7L8X - chains A and E of the 8 polymer chains in the assembly; structure by electron microscopy, 3.00 A resolution.

== Chain A ==
Name: BG505 SOSIP.v5.2 N241/N289 - gp120
Source organism: Human immunodeficiency virus 1
Amino-acid sequence (503 residues; each row starts with the number of its first residue; note: 13 numbers in that range are skipped by the numbering (no residue carries them; nothing is unmodelled there); a row labelled like 185A-185J holds insertion residues (185A, then the next letters in order); numbers below 1 keep their minus sign (Met-1 is residue -1)):
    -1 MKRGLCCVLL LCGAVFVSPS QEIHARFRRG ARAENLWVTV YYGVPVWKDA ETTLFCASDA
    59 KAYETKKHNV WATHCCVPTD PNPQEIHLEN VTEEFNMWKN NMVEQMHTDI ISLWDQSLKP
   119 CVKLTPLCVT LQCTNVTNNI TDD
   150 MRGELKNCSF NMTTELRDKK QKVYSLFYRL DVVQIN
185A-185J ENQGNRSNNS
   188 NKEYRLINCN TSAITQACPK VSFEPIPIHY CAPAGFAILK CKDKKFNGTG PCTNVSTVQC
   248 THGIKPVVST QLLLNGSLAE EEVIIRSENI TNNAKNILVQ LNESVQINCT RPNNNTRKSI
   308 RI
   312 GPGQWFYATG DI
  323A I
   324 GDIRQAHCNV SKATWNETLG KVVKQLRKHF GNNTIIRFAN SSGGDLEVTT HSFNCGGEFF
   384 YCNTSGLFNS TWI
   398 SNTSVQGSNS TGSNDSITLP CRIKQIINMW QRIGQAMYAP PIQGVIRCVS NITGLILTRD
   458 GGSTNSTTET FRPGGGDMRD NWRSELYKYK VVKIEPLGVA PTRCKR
Not modelled in the structure: -1 to 32, 185A-185J, 398-412
Disulfides: Cys54-Cys73, Cys119-Cys205, Cys126-Cys196, Cys131-Cys157, Cys218-Cys247, Cys228-Cys239, Cys296-Cys331, Cys378-Cys445, Cys385-Cys418
Glycans and other covalent adducts: N-acetylglucosamine (NAG) linked to Asn88, Asn133, Asn156, Asn160, Asn197, Asn234, Asn241, Asn262, Asn276, Asn289, Asn295, Asn301, Asn332, Asn339, Asn355, Asn363, Asn386, Asn392, Asn448

== Chain E ==
Name: BG505 SOSIP.v5.2 N241/N289 - gp120
Source organism: Human immunodeficiency virus 1
Amino-acid sequence (503 residues; numbered -1 to 503 plus 12 insertion-coded residues; 14 numbers in that range are skipped by the numbering (no residue carries them; nothing is unmodelled there); the number before each row is that of its first residue; a row labelled like 185A-185K holds insertion residues (185A, then the next letters in order); numbers below 1 keep their minus sign (Met-1 is residue -1)):
    -1 MKRGLCCVLL LCGAVFVSPS QEIHARFRRG ARAENLWVTV YYGVPVWKDA ETTLFCASDA
    59 KAYETKKHNV WATHCCVPTD PNPQEIHLEN VTEEFNMWKN NMVEQMHTDI ISLWDQSLKP
   119 CVKLTPLCVT LQCTNVTNNI TDD
   150 MRGELKNCSF NMTTELRDKK QKVYSLFYRL DVVQIN
185A-185K ENQGNRSNNSN
   189 KEYRLINCNT SAITQACPKV SFEPIPIHYC APAGFAILKC KDKKFNGTGP CTNVSTVQCT
   249 HGIKPVVSTQ LLLNGSLAEE EVIIRSENIT NNAKNILVQL NESVQINCTR PNNNTRKSIR
   309 I
   312 GPGQWFYATG DI
  323A I
   324 GDIRQAHCNV SKATWNETLG KVVKQLRKHF GNNTIIRFAN SSGGDLEVTT HSFNCGGEFF
   384 YCNTSGLFNS TWI
   398 SNTSVQGSNS TGSNDSITLP CRIKQIINMW QRIGQAMYAP PIQGVIRCVS NITGLILTRD
   458 GGSTNSTTET FRPGGGDMRD NWRSELYKYK VVKIEPLGVA PTRCKR
Not modelled in the structure: -1 to 32, 61-65, 163-169, 185A-185K, 398-412, 458-461
Disulfides: Cys54-Cys73, Cys119-Cys205, Cys126-Cys196, Cys131-Cys157, Cys218-Cys247, Cys228-Cys239, Cys296-Cys331, Cys378-Cys445, Cys385-Cys418
Glycans and other covalent adducts: N-acetylglucosamine (NAG) linked to Asn88, Asn133, Asn156, Asn160, Asn197, Asn234, Asn241, Asn262, Asn276, Asn289, Asn295, Asn301, Asn332, Asn339, Asn355, Asn363, Asn386, Asn392, Asn448

== Chain A / chain E interface ==
Residue-residue contacts (10):
  Leu165(A) with Cys126(E); Val127(E); Arg192(E)
  Arg166(A) with Thr123(E); Pro124(E)
  Arg308(A) with Asn197(E), hydrogen bond (side chain-backbone); Thr198(E)
  Pro313(A) with Thr198(E); Ser199(E); Ala200(E)
Other interface residues (no listed pair), chain A (5 interface residues in all): Glu164
Other interface residues (no listed pair), chain E (11 interface residues in all): Thr128, Cys196

== Summary ==
The interface between chain A and chain E involves 5 residues on one side and 11 on the other, with 1 hydrogen
bond. Its one hydrogen-bonded contact is Arg308(A)-Asn197(E). Covalently linked N-acetylglucosamine: at
Asn88(A), Asn133(A), Asn156(A), Asn160(A), Asn197(A) and Asn234(A) and 13 more.
Both chains are BG505 SOSIP.v5.2 N241/N289 - gp120 (Human immunodeficiency virus 1). Entry 7L8X (BG505
SOSIP.v5.2 N241/N289 in complex with the polyclonal Fab pAbC-4 from animal Rh.33311 (Wk26 time point)) was
determined by electron microscopy (same publication as 7L7T, 7L7U, 7L85, 7L86, 7L87, 7L88 and 15 further
entries).
